3L1V - chain A; structure by X-ray diffraction, 1.95 A resolution.

[Chain A]
Name: D, D-heptose 1,7-bisphosphate phosphatase
Source organism: Escherichia coli
Notes: EC 3.1.3.-
Reference sequence: P63228 (GMHB_ECOLI); residues 21-211 here correspond to UniProt positions 1-191 (UniProt number = residue number - 20)
Amino-acid sequence (211 residues; row label = number of the first residue in the row):
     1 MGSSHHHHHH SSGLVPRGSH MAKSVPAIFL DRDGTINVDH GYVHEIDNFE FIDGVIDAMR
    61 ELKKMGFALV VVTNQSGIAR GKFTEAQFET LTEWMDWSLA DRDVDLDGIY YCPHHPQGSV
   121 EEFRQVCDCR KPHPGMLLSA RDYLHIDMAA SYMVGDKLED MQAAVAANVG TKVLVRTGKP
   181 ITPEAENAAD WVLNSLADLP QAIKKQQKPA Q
Not modelled in the structure: 1-23, 206-211
Sequence notes: expression tag (1-20)
Curated features (UniProtKB/Swiss-Prot):
  - active site: Asp31 (Nucleophile), Asp33 (Proton donor)
  - binding site (substrate): Asp31 to Asp33, Asp39 to Tyr42, Thr73 to Ser76, Arg130, Lys131, Lys157
  - binding site (Mg(2+)): Asp31, Asp33, Asp156, Lys157
  - binding site (Zn(2+)): Cys112, His114, Cys127, Cys129
  - site: Thr73 (Stabilizes the phosphoryl group), Arg130 (Contributes to substrate recognition), Lys131 (Stabilizes the phosphoryl group)
Metal / ion sites: Ca2+: Asp31, Asp33, Asp156 (together with phosphate ion); Zn2+: Cys112, Cys127, Cys129

[Overview]
Asp31, Asp33 and Asp156 form the Ca2+ site. The Zn2+ site is built by Cys112, Cys127 and Cys129. Curated
annotation (UniProt) lists active-site residues Asp31 and Asp33, 14 substrate-binding residues, 4 Mg2+-binding
residues and 4 Zn2+-binding residues.
Chain A is D, D-heptose 1,7-bisphosphate phosphatase (Escherichia coli); the structure, Crystal structure of
GmhB from E. coli in complex with calcium and phosphate, was determined by X-ray diffraction, deposited
together with 3L1U and 2GMW.
